7TKB - chains B and E of the 27 polymer chains in the assembly; structure by electron microscopy, 6.30 A resolution (low resolution: residue-level contacts below are approximate; hydrogen-bond / salt-bridge calls are withheld).

== Chain B ==
Protein: ATP synthase subunit alpha
Source organism: Saccharomyces cerevisiae
UniProtKB: P07251 (ATPA_YEAST); residues 1-510 here correspond to UniProt positions 36-545 (UniProt number = residue number + 35)
Amino-acid sequence (510 residues; each row starts with the number of its first residue):
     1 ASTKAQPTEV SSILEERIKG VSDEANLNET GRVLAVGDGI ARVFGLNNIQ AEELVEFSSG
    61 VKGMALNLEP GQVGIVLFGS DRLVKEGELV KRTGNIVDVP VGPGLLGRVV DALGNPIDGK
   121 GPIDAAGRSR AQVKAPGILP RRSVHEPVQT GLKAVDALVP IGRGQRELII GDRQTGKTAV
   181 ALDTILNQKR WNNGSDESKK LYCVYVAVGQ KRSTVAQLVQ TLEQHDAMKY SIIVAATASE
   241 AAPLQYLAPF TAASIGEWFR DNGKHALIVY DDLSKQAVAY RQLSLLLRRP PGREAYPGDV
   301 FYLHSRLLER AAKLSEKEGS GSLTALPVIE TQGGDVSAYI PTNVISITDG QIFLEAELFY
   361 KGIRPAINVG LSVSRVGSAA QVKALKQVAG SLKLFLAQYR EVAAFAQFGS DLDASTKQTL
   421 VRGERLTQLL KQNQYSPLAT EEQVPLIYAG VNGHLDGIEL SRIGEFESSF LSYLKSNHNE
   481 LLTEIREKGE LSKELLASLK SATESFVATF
Disordered / not traced: 1-2, 408-409, 510
Curated features (UniProtKB/Swiss-Prot):
  - binding site (ATP): Gly171 to Thr178
  - site: Ser372 (Required for activity)
  - modified residue (Phosphoserine): Ser22, Ser143

== Chain E ==
Protein: ATP synthase subunit beta
Source organism: Saccharomyces cerevisiae
Notes: EC 7.1.2.2
UniProtKB: P00830 (ATPB_YEAST); residues 1-478 here correspond to UniProt positions 34-511 (UniProt number = residue number + 33)
Amino-acid sequence (478 residues; numbered 1 to 478; the number before each row is that of its first residue):
     1 ASAAQSTPIT GKVTAVIGAI VDVHFEQSEL PAILNALEIK TPQGKLVLEV AQHLGENTVR
    61 TIAMDGTEGL VRGEKVLDTG GPISVPVGRE TLGRIINVIG EPIDERGPIK SKLRKPIHAD
   121 PPSFAEQSTS AEILETGIKV VDLLAPYARG GKIGLFGGAG VGKTVFIQEL INNIAKAHGG
   181 FSVFTGVGER TREGNDLYRE MKETGVINLE GESKVALVFG QMNEPPGARA RVALTGLTIA
   241 EYFRDEEGQD VLLFIDNIFR FTQAGSEVSA LLGRIPSAVG YQPTLATDMG LLQERITTTK
   301 KGSVTSVQAV YVPADDLTDP APATTFAHLD ATTVLSRGIS ELGIYPAVDP LDSKSRLLDA
   361 AVVGQEHYDV ASKVQETLQT YKSLQDIIAI LGMDELSEQD KLTVERARKI QRFLSQPFAV
   421 AEVFTGIPGK LVRLKDTVAS FKAVLEGKYD NIPEHAFYMV GGIEDVVAKA EKLAAEAN
Disordered / not traced: 1-7, 476-478
Curated features (UniProtKB/Swiss-Prot):
  - binding site (ATP): Gly157 to Thr164
  - modified residue: Thr79 (Phosphothreonine), Thr204 (Phosphothreonine), Ser340 (Phosphoserine)

== Interface between chain B and chain E ==
Residue-residue contacts (5; chain B residue first):
  Val36(B) - His53(E)
  Arg82(B) - Ile33(E)
  Ile117(B) - Ala125(E)
  Ala216(B) - Thr129(E)
  Gln217(B) - Thr129(E)
Interface residues without a listed pair, chain B (8 interface residues in all): Ala35, Asp81, Gln282
Interface residues without a listed pair, chain E (8 interface residues in all): Gln52, Gly55, Phe124, Pro283

== Summary ==
The chain B/chain E interface involves 8 residues from each chain. From UniProt: 8 ATP-binding residues on
chain B; 8 ATP-binding residues on chain E.
Here chain B is ATP synthase subunit alpha and chain E is ATP synthase subunit beta, both from Saccharomyces
cerevisiae. Entry 7TKB (Yeast ATP synthase State 1catalytic(f) with 10 mM ATP backbone model) was determined
by electron microscopy, deposited together with 7TJS, 7TJT, 7TJU, 7TJV, 7TJW, 7TJX and 30 further entries.
